Entry 6KLT (electron microscopy, 12.00 A resolution (very low resolution: no residue pairs are listed; an interface is given only as per-side residue counts)); this record covers chains A and C of the 3 polymer chains in the assembly.

# Chain A
Name: Troponin C, slow skeletal and cardiac muscles
From: Mus musculus
UniProt: P19123 (TNNC1_MOUSE); aligned to UniProt positions 13-157 over residues 15-159 (the alignment contains insertions or deletions, so no single offset holds)
Sequence (145 residues; each row starts with the number of its first residue; note: 7 numbers in that range are skipped by the numbering (no residue carries them; nothing is unmodelled there); a row labelled like 87A-87G holds insertion residues (87A, then the next letters in order)):
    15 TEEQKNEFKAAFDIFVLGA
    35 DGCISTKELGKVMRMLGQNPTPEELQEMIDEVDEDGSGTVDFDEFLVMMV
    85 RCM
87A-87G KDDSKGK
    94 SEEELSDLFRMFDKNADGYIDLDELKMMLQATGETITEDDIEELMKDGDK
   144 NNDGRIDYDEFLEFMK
Disordered / not traced: 87A-87G
Curated features (UniProtKB/Swiss-Prot):
  - binding site (Ca(2+)): Asn145
Ion coordination: Ca2+ site 1: Asp106, Asn108, Asp110, Tyr112, Glu117; Ca2+ site 2: Asp142, Asn144, Asp146, Arg148, Glu153

# Chain C
Name: Troponin I, cardiac muscle
From: Mus musculus
UniProt: P48787 (TNNI3_MOUSE); residues 48-162 here correspond to UniProt positions 49-163 (UniProt number = residue number + 1)
Sequence (115 residues; each row starts with the number of its first residue):
    48 QLKTLMLQIAKQEMEREAEERRGEKGRVLRTRCQPLELDGLGFEELQDLC
    98 RQLHARVDKVDEERYDVEAKVTKNITEIADLTQKIYDLRGKFKRPTLRRV
   148 RISADAMMQALLGTR
Disordered / not traced: 136-149
Curated features (UniProtKB/Swiss-Prot):
  - region: Thr129 to Ser150 (Involved in binding TNC and actin)
  - site (Involved in TNI-TNT interactions): Cys80, Cys97
  - modified residue: Thr51 (Phosphothreonine), Thr78 (Phosphothreonine), Thr129 (Phosphothreonine), Thr143 (Phosphothreonine), Ser150 (Phosphoserine)

# Interface between chain A and chain C
At this resolution (12 A) residue pairs are not listed: 7 residues of chain A and 6 of chain C lie at the interface.

# In short
7 residues of chain A face 6 of chain C across their interface. The Ca2+ site 1 is built by Asp106(A),
Asn108(A), Asp110(A), Tyr112(A) and Glu117(A). Asp142(A), Asn144(A), Asp146(A), Arg148(A) and Glu153(A)
coordinate Ca2+ site 2. From UniProt: Ca2+-binding residue Asn145(A) on chain A.
Chain A is Troponin C, slow skeletal and cardiac muscles and chain C is Troponin I, cardiac muscle, both from
Mus musculus; the structure, Troponin of cardiac thin filament in low-calcium state, was determined by
electron microscopy (same publication as 6KLP, 6KLQ and 6KLU).
